Entry 7TR3 (electron microscopy, 3.90 A resolution); this record covers chains A and K of the 3 polymer chains in the assembly.

== Chain A ==
Name: Tubulin alpha-1B chain
From: Sus scrofa
UniProtKB: Q2XVP4 (TBA1B_PIG); numbering as in UniProt (aligned over 1-451)
Chain sequence (451 residues; row label = number of the first residue in the row):
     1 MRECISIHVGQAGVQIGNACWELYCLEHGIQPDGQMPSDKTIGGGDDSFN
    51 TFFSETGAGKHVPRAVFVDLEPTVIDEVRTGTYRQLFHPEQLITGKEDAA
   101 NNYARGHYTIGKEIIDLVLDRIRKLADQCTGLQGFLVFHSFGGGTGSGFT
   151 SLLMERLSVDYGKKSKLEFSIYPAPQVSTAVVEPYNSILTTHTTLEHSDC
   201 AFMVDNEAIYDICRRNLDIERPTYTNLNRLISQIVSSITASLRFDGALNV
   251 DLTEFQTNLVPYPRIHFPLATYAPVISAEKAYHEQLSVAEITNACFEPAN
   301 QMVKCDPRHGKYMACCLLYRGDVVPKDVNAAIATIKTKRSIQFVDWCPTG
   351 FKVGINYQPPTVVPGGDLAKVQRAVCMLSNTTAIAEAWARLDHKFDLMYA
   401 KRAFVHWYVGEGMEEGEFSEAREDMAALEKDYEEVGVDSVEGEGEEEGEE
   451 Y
Disordered / not traced: 441-451
Bound ions: Mg2+: Glu71 (together with GTP)
Small-molecule neighbours: GTP (guanosine-5'-triphosphate): Gly10, Gln11, Ala12, Gln15, Asp69, Glu71, Asp98, Ala99, Ala100, Asn101, Ser140, Gly143, Gly144, Thr145, Ile171, Val177, Ser178, Thr179, Glu183, Asn206, Tyr224, Asn228, Ile231
Curated features (UniProtKB/Swiss-Prot):
  - motif: Met1 to Cys4 (MREC motif)
  - active site: Glu254
  - binding site (GTP): Gly10, Gln11, Ala12, Gln15, Glu71, Ala99, Ser140, Gly143, Gly144, Thr145, Gly146, Thr179, Glu183, Asn206, Tyr224, Asn228, Leu252
  - binding site (Mg(2+)): Glu71
  - site: Tyr451 (Involved in polymerization)
  - modified residue: Lys40 (N6,N6,N6-trimethyllysine), Ser48 (Phosphoserine), Ser232 (Phosphoserine), Tyr282 (3'-nitrotyrosine), Arg339 (Omega-N-methylarginine), Ser439 (Phosphoserine), Glu443 (5-glutamyl polyglutamate), Glu445 (5-glutamyl polyglutamate), Tyr451 (3'-nitrotyrosine)
  - cross-link (Glycyl lysine isopeptide (Lys-Gly)): Lys326 (interchain with G-Cter in ubiquitin), Lys370 (interchain with G-Cter in ubiquitin)

== Chain K ==
Name: Kinesin-like protein
From: Candida albicans
UniProtKB: A0A1D8PKA4 (A0A1D8PKA4_CANAL); residues 2-482 here = UniProt positions 2-482
Chain sequence (491 residues; each row starts with the number of its first residue; numbering starts at 0):
     0 MASYPNSLGSPATVTSTSVPTAKQSSISVAVRVRPFTEAESNRLVKIDND
    50 DVFLGDGCLTSDNNNNNNNSNSNGNGNGNGSSAANSSGASTSRRAIFNTL
   100 GGLRKIINVVDDRMLIFDPPETNPLTKMQRNAFPNSFKGSRIREHRFVFD
   150 RLFDEDCTQDQVYRNTTQPLLDSVLDGYNATVFAYGATGCGKTHTISGTP
   200 EDPGVIFLTMKELYNRIEELKDTKIIDISLSYLEIYNETIRDLLNPMTQC
   250 KNLVIREDANNKISVSNLSRHRPNSVEEVMQLILEGNKNRTCSPTEANAT
   300 SSRSHAVLQINVIQKDRTGDITEEHTFATLSIIDLAGSERAAATKNRGAR
   350 LNEGANINKSLLALGNCINALCDPRRRNHVPYRDSKLTRLLKFSLGGNCK
   400 TVMIVCVSPSSQHYDETLNTLKYADRAKEIKTKLIRNQHNLDRHVGSYLK
   450 MITEQKQEIEELRARESKMVESTINKRKDLESKLEHHHHHH
Disordered / not traced: 0-21, 440-490
Differences from the reference sequence: initiating methionine (0); expression tag (1, 483-490)
Small-molecule neighbours: AMP-PNP (ANP; phosphoaminophosphonic acid-adenylate ester): Arg31, Arg33, Pro34, Ala186, Thr187, Gly188, Cys189, Gly190, Lys191, Thr192, His193, Thr299, Ser300, Ser301, Gly336
Reported in the primary citation:
  - conformationally variable residues (side-chain flip): Lys261, Arg269, Phe326, Phe392, Arg435

== Chain A / chain K interface ==
Contacting residue pairs (30):
  Tyr108(A) - Ala340(K)  hydrophobic
  Tyr108(A) - Arg346(K)
  Tyr108(A) - Leu350(K)  hydrophobic
  Thr109(A) - Leu350(K)
  Lys112(A) - Lys344(K)
  Lys112(A) - Arg346(K)
  Tyr262(A) - Phe132(K)
  Ala400(A) - Arg375(K)  hydrogen bond (backbone-side chain)
  Lys401(A) - Arg375(K)
  Val405(A) - Leu361(K)  hydrophobic
  Val409(A) - Asn357(K)
  Val409(A) - Lys358(K)
  Val409(A) - Leu361(K)  hydrophobic
  Gly410(A) - Ala354(K)
  Glu411(A) - Leu350(K)
  Gly412(A) - Leu350(K)
  Gly412(A) - Ala354(K)
  Glu414(A) - Ser337(K)  hydrogen bond
  Glu414(A) - Glu338(K)
  Glu414(A) - Arg339(K)  salt bridge
  Glu414(A) - Asn357(K)
  Glu414(A) - Glu415(K)
  Glu415(A) - Asn418(K)  hydrogen bond
  Gly416(A) - Asn418(K)
  Glu417(A) - Arg339(K)  salt bridge
  Glu420(A) - Asp414(K)
  Lys430(A) - Lys137(K)
  Asp431(A) - Asn134(K)
  Glu434(A) - Pro133(K)
  Glu434(A) - Lys137(K)  salt bridge
Interface residues without a listed pair, chain A (23 interface residues in all): Arg402, His406, Met413, Val437
Interface residues without a listed pair, chain K (22 interface residues in all): Phe136, Asn365, Tyr422
The authors on this interface:
  - interface residues, chain A: Tyr262(A)

== Overview ==
The interface between chain A and chain K involves 23 residues on one side and 22 on the other; the contacts
include 3 hydrogen bonds and 3 salt bridges. Polar pairs include Glu414(A)-Arg339(K), Glu417(A)-Arg339(K) and
Glu434(A)-Lys137(K). Chain A binds GTP. The paper reports the interface residue Tyr262(A); conformational
variability at Lys261(K), Arg269(K) and Phe326(K) among others.
Here chain A is Tubulin alpha-1B chain (Sus scrofa) and chain K is Kinesin-like protein (Candida albicans).
Entry 7TR3 (CaKip3[2-482] - AMP-PNP in complex with a dolastatin-10-stabilized tubulin ring) was determined by
electron microscopy, deposited together with 7TQX, 7TQY, 7TQZ, 7TR0, 7TR1 and 7TR2.
